Entry 5S5H (X-ray diffraction, 2.50 A resolution); this record covers chains D and E of the 6 polymer chains in the assembly.

# Chain D
Protein: Tubulin beta-2B chain
Source organism: Bos taurus
Reference sequence: Q6B856 (TBB2B_BOVIN); the author numbering skips numbers that UniProt does not, so the offset changes along the chain: 1-42 = UniProt 1-42; 45-360 = UniProt 43-358; 369-455 = UniProt 359-445
Sequence (445 residues; numbered 1 to 455; 10 numbers in that range are skipped by the numbering (no residue carries them; nothing is unmodelled there); the number before each row is that of its first residue):
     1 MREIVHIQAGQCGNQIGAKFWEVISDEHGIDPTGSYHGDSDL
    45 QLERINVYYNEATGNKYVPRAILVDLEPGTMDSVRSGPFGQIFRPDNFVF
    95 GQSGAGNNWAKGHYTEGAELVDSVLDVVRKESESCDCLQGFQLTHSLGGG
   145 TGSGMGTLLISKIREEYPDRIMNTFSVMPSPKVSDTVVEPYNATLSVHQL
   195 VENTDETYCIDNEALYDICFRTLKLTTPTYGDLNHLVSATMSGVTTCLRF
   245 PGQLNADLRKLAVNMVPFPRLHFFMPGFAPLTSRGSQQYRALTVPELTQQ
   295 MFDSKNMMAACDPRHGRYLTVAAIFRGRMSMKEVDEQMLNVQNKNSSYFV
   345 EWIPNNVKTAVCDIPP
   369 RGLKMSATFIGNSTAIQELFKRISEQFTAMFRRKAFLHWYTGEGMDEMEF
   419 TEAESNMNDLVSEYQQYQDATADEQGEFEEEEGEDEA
Not modelled in the structure: 281-285, 442-455
Metal / ion sites: Mg2+: Q11 (together with GDP)
Residues lining bound ligands: GDP (guanosine-5'-diphosphate): G10, Q11, C12, Q15, I16, D69, N101, S140, G142, G143, G144, T145, G146, V171, P173, V177, S178, E183, N206, L209, Y224, L227, N228

# Chain E
Protein: Stathmin-4
Source organism: Rattus norvegicus
Reference sequence: P63043 (STMN4_RAT); residues 5-145 here correspond to UniProt positions 49-189 (UniProt number = residue number + 44)
Sequence (143 residues; numbered 3 to 145; the number before each row is that of its first residue):
     3 MADMEVIELNKCTSGQSFEVILKPPSFDGVPEFNASLPRRRDPSLEEIQK
    53 KLEAAEERRKYQEAELLKHLAEKREHEREVIQKAIEENNNFIKMAKEKLA
   103 QKMESNKENREAHLAAMLERLQEKDKHAEEVRKNKELKEEASR
Not modelled in the structure: 3-5, 29-43, 144-145
Construct notes: initiating methionine (3); expression tag (4)

# How chain D and chain E interact
Pairs across the interface (29):
  Y108(D) - H129(E)  hydrogen bond
  Y108(D) - A130(E)  hydrophobic
  Y108(D) - V133(E)  hydrophobic
  Y108(D) - R134(E)  hydrogen bond (backbone-side chain)
  T109(D) - K137(E)
  A112(D) - R134(E)
  S155(D) - L123(E)
  S155(D) - K126(E)
  K156(D) - D127(E)  salt bridge
  R158(D) - L123(E)
  E159(D) - L120(E)
  E159(D) - L123(E)
  E159(D) - Q124(E)
  E159(D) - D127(E)
  P162(D) - L116(E)  hydrophobic
  D163(D) - R112(E)  salt bridge
  Q193(D) - K126(E)  hydrogen bond
  N197(D) - L123(E)
  N197(D) - K126(E)
  T409(D) - K140(E)  hydrogen bond (backbone-side chain)
  G410(D) - K137(E)
  G410(D) - K140(E)
  E411(D) - V133(E)
  E411(D) - K137(E)  salt bridge
  G412(D) - V133(E)
  G412(D) - N136(E)
  G412(D) - K137(E)
  M413(D) - V133(E)
  E417(D) - H129(E)  salt bridge
Other interface residues (no listed pair), chain E (15 interface residues in all): M119

# In short
The interface between chain D and chain E involves 17 residues on one side and 15 on the other; the contacts
include 4 hydrogen bonds and 4 salt bridges. Polar pairs include K156(D)-D127(E), D163(D)-R112(E) and
E411(D)-K137(E). Bound to chain D: GDP.
Here chain D is Tubulin beta-2B chain (Bos taurus) and chain E is Stathmin-4 (Rattus norvegicus). Entry 5S5H
(Tubulin-Z2074076908-complex) was determined by X-ray diffraction (same publication as 5S4L, 5S4M, 5S4N, 5S4O,
5S4P, 5S4Q and 52 further entries).
